PDB entry 7S4H | electron microscopy, 2.14 A resolution | chains A and E of the 9 polymer chains in the assembly

Chain A (and E):
Name: Particulate methane monooxygenase alpha subunit
Source organism: Methylococcus capsulatus str. Bath
Notes: EC 1.14.18.3; chain E of this document is another copy of the same molecule, construct and numbering; everything in this record applies to it too
UniProt: G1UBD1 (PMOB_METCA); numbering as in UniProt (aligned over 1-414)
Amino-acid sequence (414 residues; each row starts with the number of its first residue):
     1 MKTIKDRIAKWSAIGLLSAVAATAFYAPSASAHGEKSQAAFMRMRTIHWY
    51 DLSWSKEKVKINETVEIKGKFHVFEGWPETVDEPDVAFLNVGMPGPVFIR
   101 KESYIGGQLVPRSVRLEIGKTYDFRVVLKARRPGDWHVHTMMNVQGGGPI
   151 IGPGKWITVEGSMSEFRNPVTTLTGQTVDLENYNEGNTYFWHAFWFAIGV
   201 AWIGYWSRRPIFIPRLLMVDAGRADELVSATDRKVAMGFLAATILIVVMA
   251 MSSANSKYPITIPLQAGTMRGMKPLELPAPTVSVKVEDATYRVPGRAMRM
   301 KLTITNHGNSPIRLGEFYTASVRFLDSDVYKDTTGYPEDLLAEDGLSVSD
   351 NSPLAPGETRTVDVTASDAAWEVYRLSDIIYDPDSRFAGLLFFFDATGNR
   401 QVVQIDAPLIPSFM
Unresolved in the structure: 1-32
Bound ions: Cu ion site 1: His33, His137, His139; Cu ion site 2: His48, His72, Gln404
Small-molecule neighbours:
  - 1,2-dihexanoyl-sn-glycero-3-phosphocholine (HXG): Asp82, Gln145, Gly146
  - diundecyl phosphatidyl choline (PLC): Ile244, Val248, Met251, Asn255, Thr261
Curated features (UniProtKB/Swiss-Prot):
  - binding site (Cu cation): His33, His48, His72, His137, His139
Reported in the primary citation:
  - Cu ion coordination: His33, His48, His72, His137, His139

Interface between chain A and chain E:
Contacting residue pairs - 29 pairs, chain A then chain E:
  Glu75(A) - Arg270(E)  hydrogen bond (backbone-side chain)
  Gly76(A) - Arg270(E)
  Trp77(A) - Arg270(E)
  Glu79(A) - Gly267(E)
  Glu79(A) - Thr268(E)  hydrogen bond
  Glu83(A) - Arg115(E)  salt bridge
  Glu83(A) - Arg270(E)  salt bridge
  Ile118(A) - Arg270(E)
  Ile380(A) - Ile262(E)
  Ile380(A) - Pro263(E)
  Tyr381(A) - Pro263(E)
  Asp382(A) - Pro263(E)
  Asp382(A) - Gln265(E)  hydrogen bond (backbone-side chain)
  Pro383(A) - Pro263(E)
  Pro383(A) - Leu264(E)
  Pro383(A) - Gln265(E)
  Pro383(A) - Ala266(E)  hydrogen bond (backbone-backbone)
  Asp384(A) - Arg112(E)  salt bridge
  Asp384(A) - Gln265(E)
  Asp384(A) - Ala266(E)
  Ser385(A) - Gln265(E)  hydrogen bond (backbone-side chain)
  Arg386(A) - Arg112(E)
  Arg386(A) - Thr268(E)
  Arg386(A) - Met269(E)
  Ile410(A) - Leu173(E)  hydrophobic
  Pro411(A) - Leu173(E)
  Phe413(A) - Ile260(E)  hydrophobic
  Met414(A) - Leu173(E)
  Met414(A) - Thr174(E)
Interface residues without a listed pair, chain E (15 interface residues in all): Val86

Summary:
17 residues of chain A and 15 residues of chain E are in contact, with 5 hydrogen bonds and 3 salt bridges.
Among the polar pairs are Glu83(A)-Arg115(E), Glu83(A)-Arg270(E) and Asp384(A)-Arg112(E). Chain A binds
1,2-dihexanoyl-sn-glycero-3-phosphocholine and diundecyl phosphatidyl choline. From the paper: Cu ion
coordination by His33(A), His48(A) and His72(A) among others.
Both chains are Particulate methane monooxygenase alpha subunit (Methylococcus capsulatus str. Bath). Entry
7S4H (CryoEM structure of Methylococcus capsulatus (Bath) pMMO in a native lipid nanodisc at 2.14 Angstrom
resolution) was determined by electron microscopy (same publication as 7S4I, 7S4J, 7S4K, 7S4L, 7S4M, 7T4O and
7T4P).
